PDB entry 6S0J | X-ray diffraction, 1.50 A resolution | chain A

Chain A:
Molecule: Genome polyprotein
From: Zika virus (strain Mr 766)
Reference sequence: A0A160JCU6 (A0A160JCU6_ZIKV); residues 183-623 here correspond to UniProt positions 1685-2125 (UniProt number = residue number + 1502)
Chain sequence (451 residues; each row starts with the number of its first residue):
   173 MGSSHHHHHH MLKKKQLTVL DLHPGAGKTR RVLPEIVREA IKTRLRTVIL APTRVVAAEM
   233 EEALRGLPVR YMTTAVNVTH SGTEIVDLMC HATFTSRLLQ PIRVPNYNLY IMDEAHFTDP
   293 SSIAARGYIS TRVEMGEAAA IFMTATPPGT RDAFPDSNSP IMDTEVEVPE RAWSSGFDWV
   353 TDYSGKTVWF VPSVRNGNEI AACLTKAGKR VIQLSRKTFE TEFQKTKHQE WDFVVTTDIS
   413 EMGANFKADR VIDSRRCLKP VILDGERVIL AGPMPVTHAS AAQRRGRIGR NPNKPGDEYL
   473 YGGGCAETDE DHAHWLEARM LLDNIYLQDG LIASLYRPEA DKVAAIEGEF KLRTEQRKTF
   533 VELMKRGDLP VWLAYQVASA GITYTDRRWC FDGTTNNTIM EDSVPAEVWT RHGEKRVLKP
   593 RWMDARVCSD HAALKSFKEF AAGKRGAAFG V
Disordered / not traced: 173-176, 247-254, 618-623
Construct notes: initiating methionine (173); expression tag (174-182)
Ion coordination: Mg2+: Thr-201 (together with ADP, trifluoromagnesate monohydrate)
Small-molecule neighbours:
  - ADP (adenosine-5'-diphosphate): His-195, Pro-196, Gly-197, Ala-198, Gly-199, Lys-200, Thr-201, Arg-202, Asn-330, Asn-417, Arg-462
  - trifluoromagnesate monohydrate: His-195, Pro-196, Gly-197, Lys-200, Thr-201, Asp-285, Glu-286, Ala-317, Met-414, Gly-415, Ala-416, Gln-455, Gly-458, Arg-459, Arg-462
Reported in the primary citation:
  - binding site for trifluoromagnesate monohydrate: Lys-200, Glu-286, Arg-459, Arg-462
  - conformationally variable residues (loop rearrangement): Gly-415
  - catalytic residues: Glu-286, Gln-455 (from molecular simulation)
  - catalytic residues: Arg-459, Arg-462 (proposed by the authors, not directly observed)

Summary:
Ligands of chain A: trifluoromagnesate monohydrate and ADP. From the paper: catalytic residues Glu-286,
Gln-455 and Arg-459 among others; a binding site for trifluoromagnesate monohydrate at Lys-200, Glu-286 and
Arg-459 among others.
Chain A is Genome polyprotein (Zika virus (strain Mr 766)); the structure, Structure of Zika virus NS3
helicase in complex with ADP-MgF3(H2O)-, was determined by X-ray diffraction together with 6RWZ from the same
study.
